PDB entry 7TX2 | X-ray diffraction, 2.43 A resolution | chains A and B

== Chain A (and B) ==
Protein: Phenylethanolamine N-methyltransferase
Source organism: Homo sapiens
Notes: EC 2.1.1.28; chain B of this document is another copy of the same molecule, construct and numbering; everything in this record applies to it too
UniProt: P11086 (PNMT_HUMAN); residues 1-282 here = UniProt positions 1-282
Chain sequence (294 residues; row label = number of the first residue in the row; numbers below 1 keep their minus sign (His-11 is residue -11)):
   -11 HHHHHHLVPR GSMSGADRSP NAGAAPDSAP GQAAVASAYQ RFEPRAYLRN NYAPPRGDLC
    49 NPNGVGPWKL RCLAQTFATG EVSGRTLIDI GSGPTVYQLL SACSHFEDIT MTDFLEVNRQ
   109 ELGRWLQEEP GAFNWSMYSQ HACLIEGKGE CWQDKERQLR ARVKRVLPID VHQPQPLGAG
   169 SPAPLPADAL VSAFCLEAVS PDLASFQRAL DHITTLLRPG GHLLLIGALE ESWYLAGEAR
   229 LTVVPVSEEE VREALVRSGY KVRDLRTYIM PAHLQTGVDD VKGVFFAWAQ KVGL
Disordered / not traced: -11 to 16, 281-282 (chain B: -11 to 14, 281-282)
Construct notes: expression tag (-11 to 0)
Ligand contacts: KNX (5'-([(3S)-3-amino-3-carboxypropyl]{4-[(4R)-7,8-dichloro-1,2,3,4-tetrahydroisoquinolin-4-yl]butyl}amino)-5'-deoxyadenosine): Tyr27, Tyr35, Asn39, Tyr40, Arg44, Val53, Lys57, Gly79, Ser80, Gly81, Thr83, Tyr85, Gln86, Asp101, Phe102, Leu103, Asn106, Ile157, Asp158, Val159, His160, Ala181, Phe182, Cys183, Ala186, Val187, Glu219, Tyr222, Met258, Asp267, Val269, Val272
Curated features (UniProtKB/Swiss-Prot):
  - binding site (S-adenosyl-L-methionine): Tyr35, Tyr40, Gly79, Ser80, Tyr85, Asp101, Asn106, Asp158, Val159, Ala181
  - binding site (octopamine): Glu219, Asp267
  - modified residue: Ser7 (Phosphoserine)
  - natural variant: Asn9 (N9S: Slight increase in protein expression and enzyme activity with octopamine as substrate), Thr98 (T98A: Significant decrease in protein expression and enzyme activity with octopamine as substrate), Arg112 (R112C: No significant effect on protein expression and enzyme activity with octopamine as substrate), Ala175 (A175T: No significant effect on protein expression and enzyme activity with octopamine as substrate)
  - mutagenesis: Tyr35 (Y35F: Strongly increases KM for phenylethanolamine and S-adenosyl-L-methionine), Glu185 (E185A/Q: Strongly reduced enzyme activity towards phenylethanolamine. Increases affinity for S-adenosyl-L-methionine; E185D: Strongly reduced enzyme activity towards phenylethanolamine ...), Glu219 (E219A: Reduced enzyme activity towards phenylethanolamine. Decreases affinity for phenylethanolamine 6-fold. Decreases affinity for S-adenosyl-L-methionine 2-fold), Asp267 (D267A/N: Strongly reduced enzyme activity towards phenylethanolamine. Decreases affinity for phenylethanolamine 200-fold. Decreases affinity for S-adenosyl-L-methionine 3-fold)
What the authors report for this chain:
  - binding site for KNX: Tyr27, Phe30, Tyr35, Tyr40, Val53, Lys57, Gly79, Ser80, Tyr85, Asp101, Phe102, Asn106, Asp158, Val159, Ala181, Phe182, Glu219, Tyr222, Met258, Val269, Val272
  - conformationally variable residues (loop rearrangement, order/disorder transition): Asn39, Arg44, Glu218 to Val234, His261 to Lys270

== Chain A / chain B interface ==
Pairs across the interface - 20 pairs, chain A then chain B:
  Trp56(A) with Glu237(B)
  Leu217(A) with Ile257(B), hydrophobic
  Glu236(A) with Arg254(B); Thr255(B), hydrogen bond (side chain-backbone)
  Glu237(A) with Trp56(B), hydrogen bond; Arg59(B), salt bridge; Arg254(B), salt bridge
  Arg240(A) with Arg254(B)
  Leu253(A) with Leu253(B)
  Arg254(A) with Glu236(B); Glu237(B), salt bridge; Arg240(B)
  Thr255(A) with Glu236(B), hydrogen bond (backbone-side chain); Glu237(B); Thr255(B)
  Ile257(A) with Leu217(B), hydrophobic
  Lys270(A) with Met258(B), hydrogen bond (side chain-backbone); Pro259(B); Ala260(B)
  Gly271(A) with Ile257(B)
Other interface residues (no listed pair), chain B (17 interface residues in all): Cys60, Asp252, Gln263, Lys270
Disulfides between the chains: Cys48(A)-Cys139(B), Cys139(A)-Cys48(B)

== Summary ==
The interface between chain A and chain B involves 11 residues on one side and 17 on the other, with 2
disulfide bonds, 4 hydrogen bonds and 3 salt bridges. Among the polar pairs are Glu237(A)-Arg59(B),
Glu237(A)-Arg254(B) and Glu236(A)-Thr255(B). From the paper: a binding site for KNX at Tyr27(A), Phe30(A) and
Tyr35(A) among others; conformational variability at Asn39(A), Arg44(A) and Glu218(A) among others.
Chain A and chain B are both Phenylethanolamine N-methyltransferase (Homo sapiens); the structure, Crystal
structure of human phenylethanolamine N-methyltransferase (PNMT) in complex with
(2S)-2-amino-4-(((5-(6-amino-9H-purin-9-yl)-3,4-dihydroxytetrahydrofuran-2-yl)methyl)(4-(7,8-dichloro-1,2,3,4-tetrahydroisoquinolin-4-yl)butyl)amino)butanoic
acid, was determined by X-ray diffraction, deposited together with 7TWU.
